4YHH - chains A and K of the 21 polymer chains in the assembly; structure by X-ray diffraction, 3.42 A resolution.

# Chain A
Molecule: 16S ribosomal RNA
Organism: Thermus thermophilus HB8
Sequence (1507 nucleotides; each row starts with the number of its first residue; note: 42 numbers in that range are skipped by the numbering (no residue carries them; nothing is unmodelled there); a row labelled like 190A-190L holds insertion residues (190A, then the next letters in order)):
     3 GUUGGAGAGU UUGAUCCUGG CUCAGGGUGA ACGCUGGCGG CGUGCCUAAG ACAUGCAAGU
    63 CGUGCGGG
    73 CCGCGGGGUU UU
    88 ACUCCG
    95 UGGUC
   101 AGCGGCGGAC GGGUGAGUAA CGCGUGGGU
  129A G
   130 ACCUACCCGG AAGAGGGGGA CAACCCGGGG AAACUCGGGC UAAUCCCCCA UGUGGACCCG
   190 C
190A-190L CCCUUGGGGUGU
   191 GUCCAAAGGG CUUU
   216 GCCCGCUUCC GGAUGGGCCC GCGUCCCAUC AGCUAGUUGG UGGGGUAAUG GCCCACCAAG
   276 GCGACGACGG GUAGCCGGUC UGAGAGGAUG GCCGGCCACA GGGGCACUGA GACACGGGCC
   336 CCACUCCUAC GGGAGGCAGC AGUUAGGAAU CUUCCGCAAU GGGCGCAAGC CUGACGGAGC
   396 GACGCCGCUU GGAGGAAGAA GCCCUUCGGG GUGUAAACUC CUGAA
   442 CCCGGGACGA AACCCCCGAC GA
   474 GGGGACUGAC GGUACCGGG
   494 GUAAUAGCGC CGGCCAACUC CGUGCCAGCA GCCGCGGUAA UACGGAGGGC GCGAGCGUUA
   554 CCCGGAUUCA CUGGGCGUAA AGGGCGUGUA GGCGGCCUGG GGCGUCCCAU GUGAAAGACC
   614 ACGGCUCAAC CGUGGGGGAG CGUGGGAUAC GCUCAGGCUA GACGGUGGGA GAGGGUGGUG
   674 GAAUUCCCGG AGUAGCGGUG AAAUGCGCAG AUACCGGGAG GAACGCCGAU GGCGAAGGCA
   734 GCCACCUGGU CCACCCGUGA CGCUGAGGCG CGAAAGCGUG GGGAGCAAAC CGGAUUAGAU
   794 ACCCGGGUAG UCCACGCCCU AAACGAUGCG CGCUAGGUCU CUGGGUCU
   848 CCUGGGGGCC GAAGCUAACG CGUUAAGCGC GCCGCCUGGG GAGUACGGCC GCAAGGCUGA
   908 AACUCAAAGG AAUUGACGGG GGCCCGCACA AGCGGUGGAG CAUGUGGUUU AAUUCGAAGC
   968 AACGCGAAGA ACCUUACCAG GCCUUGACAU GCUAGG
 1003A G
  1004 AACCCGGGUG AAAGCCUGGG GUGCCCC
1030A-1030D GCGA
  1031 GGGGAGCCCU AGCACAGGUG CUGCAUGGCC GUCGUCAGCU CGUGCCGUGA GGUGUUGGGU
  1091 UAAGUCCCGC AACGAGCGCA ACCCCCGCCG UUAGUUGCCA GCGGUUCGGC CGGGCACUCU
  1151 AACGGGACUG CCCGCGAAA
  1171 GCGGGAGGAA GGAGGGGACG ACGUCUGGUC AGCAUGGCCC UUACGGCCUG GGCGACACAC
  1231 GUGCUACAAU GCCCACUACA AAGCGAUGCC ACCCGGCAAC GGGGAGCUAA UCGCAAAAAG
  1291 GUGGGCCCAG UUCGGAUUGG GGUCUGCAAC CCGACCCCAU GAAGCCGGAA UCGCUAGUAA
  1351 UCGCGGAUCA G
 1361A C
  1362 CAUGCCGCGG UGAAUACGUU CCCGGGCCUU GUACACACCG CCCGUCACGC CAUGGGAGCG
  1422 GGCUCUACCC GAAGUCGCCG GG
  1446 AGCCUACGGG
  1459 CAGGCGCCGA GGGUAGGGCC CGUGACUGGG GCGAAGUCGU AACAAGGUAG CUGUACCGGA
  1519 AGGUGCGGCU GGAU
Ion coordination: Mg2+ site 1 near G21 (its only coordinating residue here); Mg2+ site 2 near C48 (its only coordinating residue here); Mg2+ site 3 near A53 (its only coordinating residue here); Mg2+ site 4 near A195 (its only coordinating residue here); Mg2+ site 5 near G289 (its only coordinating residue here); Mg2+ site 6 near G297 (its only coordinating residue here); Mg2+ site 7: G299, G558; Mg2+ site 8: C307, C308; Mg2+ site 9 near A315 (its only coordinating residue here); Mg2+ site 10 near C352 (its only coordinating residue here); Mg2+ site 11: G450, A452; Mg2+ site 12: G506, A509, A510; 36 more Mg2+ sites not listed
Ligand contacts: tigecycline (T1C): U531, A965, G966, U1052, G1053, C1054, A1055, C1195, U1196, G1197, G1198
From the paper describing this entry:
  - binding site for tigecycline: C1054, C1195, G1198
  - Mg2+ coordination: G966, C1054
  - conformationally variable residues: C1054
  - binding site for Mg2+: G966

# Chain K
Protein: 30S ribosomal protein S11
Organism: Thermus thermophilus HB8
UniProtKB: P80376 (RS11_THET8); residues 11-125 here = UniProt positions 11-125
Amino-acid sequence (115 residues; numbered 11 to 125; the number before each row is that of its first residue):
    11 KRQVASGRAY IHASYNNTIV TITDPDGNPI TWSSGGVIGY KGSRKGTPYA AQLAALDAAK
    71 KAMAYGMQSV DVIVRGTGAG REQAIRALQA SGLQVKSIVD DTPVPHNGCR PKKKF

# Chain A / chain K interface
Residue-residue contacts (80):
  G674(A) with His116(K), base contact
  A675(A) with Val114(K), hydrogen bond to the sugar; His116(K), hydrogen bond to the sugar
  A676(A) with Pro113(K), phosphate contact
  U677(A) with Cys119(K), base contact
  G683(A) with Asn38(K), base contact; Pro39(K), base contact
  A684(A) with Arg12(K), phosphate contact; Asn38(K), sugar contact; Pro39(K), hydrogen bond to the sugar
  G685(A) with Arg12(K), salt bridge to the phosphate; Pro39(K), sugar contact; Ile40(K), sugar contact; Trp42(K), sugar contact
  U686(A) with Trp42(K), hydrogen bond to the sugar; Tyr75(K), hydrogen bond to the phosphate
  A687(A) with Trp42(K), sugar contact; Val47(K), sugar contact
  G688(A) with Gly46(K), sugar contact; Val47(K), phosphate contact
  C689(A) with Asn27(K), hydrogen bond to the phosphate; Ser44(K), hydrogen bond to the phosphate; Gly46(K), hydrogen bond to the phosphate; Val47(K), phosphate contact; Lys55(K), phosphate contact
  G690(A) with Asn27(K), phosphate contact; Ile29(K), phosphate contact; Lys51(K), base contact; Lys55(K), hydrogen bond to the base
  G691(A) with Asn26(K), hydrogen bond to the base; Gly52(K), base contact; Lys55(K), hydrogen bond to the base; Lys124(K), phosphate contact
  U692(A) with Asn26(K), hydrogen bond to the phosphate; Ser53(K), base contact; Lys124(K), salt bridge to the phosphate
  A694(A) with Ser53(K), hydrogen bond to the phosphate
  A695(A) with Gly52(K), phosphate contact; Ser53(K), hydrogen bond to the phosphate
  A704(A) with Trp42(K), base contact
  U705(A) with Ile29(K), sugar contact; Trp42(K), base contact
  A706(A) with His22(K), sugar contact; Thr31(K), hydrogen bond to the base; Trp42(K), base contact
  C707(A) with Tyr20(K), phosphate contact; Thr33(K), sugar contact; Gly37(K), hydrogen bond to the sugar; Pro39(K), base contact; Arg85(K), salt bridge to the phosphate
  C708(A) with Tyr20(K), hydrogen bond to the phosphate; Asp36(K), sugar contact; Gly37(K), sugar contact; Arg85(K), salt bridge to the phosphate
  A715(A) with Gly118(K), sugar contact
  A716(A) with Asn117(K), hydrogen bond to the sugar; Gly118(K), base contact
  C717(A) with His116(K), sugar contact; Asn117(K), sugar contact
  G718(A) with Pro115(K), sugar contact; His116(K), stacking on the base; Asn117(K), sugar contact
  A777(A) with Cys119(K), base contact
  G778(A) with Cys119(K), hydrogen bond to the sugar; Arg120(K), hydrogen bond to the sugar
  C779(A) with Arg120(K), sugar contact; Pro121(K), sugar contact; Lys122(K), phosphate contact; Lys123(K), phosphate contact
  A780(A) with Lys122(K), phosphate contact; Lys123(K), hydrogen bond to the phosphate
  C795(A) with Lys123(K), salt bridge to the phosphate
  C796(A) with Lys123(K), salt bridge to the phosphate; Lys124(K), hydrogen bond to the phosphate
  C797(A) with Lys124(K), salt bridge to the phosphate
  G798(A) with Lys122(K), salt bridge to the phosphate
  G799(A) with Lys122(K), salt bridge to the phosphate
  U1522(A) with Lys123(K), hydrogen bond to the phosphate
  G1523(A) with Lys123(K), salt bridge to the phosphate
  G1525(A) with Arg120(K), salt bridge to the phosphate
Other interface residues (no listed pair), chain A (38 interface residues in all): C1524
Other interface residues (no listed pair), chain K (38 interface residues in all): Ser24, Gly45, Lys71

# Overview
The chain A/chain K interface involves 38 residues from each chain; the contacts include 23 hydrogen bonds, 11
salt bridges and 1 aromatic stacking contact. Polar pairs include G690(A)-Lys55(K), G691(A)-Asn26(K) and
G691(A)-Lys55(K). Bound to chain A: tigecycline. From the paper: a binding site for tigecycline at C1054(A),
C1195(A) and G1198(A); a binding site for Mg2+ at G966(A).
Chain A is 16S ribosomal RNA and chain K is 30S ribosomal protein S11, both from Thermus thermophilus HB8; the
structure, Crystal structure of the 30S ribosomal subunit from Thermus thermophilus in complex with
tigecycline, was determined by X-ray diffraction.
